Entry 8VKI (electron microscopy, 2.96 A resolution); this record covers chains E and A of the 34 polymer chains in the assembly.

Chain E:
Molecule: 50S Ribosomal Protein L4
From: Mycolicibacterium smegmatis MC2 155
UniProtKB: A0QSD2 (RL4_MYCS2); numbering as in UniProt (aligned over 1-215)
Sequence (215 residues; numbered 1 to 215; the number before each row is that of its first residue):
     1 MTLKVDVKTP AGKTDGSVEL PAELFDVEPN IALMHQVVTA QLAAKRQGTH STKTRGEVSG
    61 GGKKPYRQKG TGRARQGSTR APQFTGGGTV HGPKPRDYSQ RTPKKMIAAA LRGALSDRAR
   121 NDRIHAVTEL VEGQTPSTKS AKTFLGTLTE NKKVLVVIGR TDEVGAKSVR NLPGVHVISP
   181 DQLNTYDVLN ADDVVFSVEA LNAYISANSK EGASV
Disordered / not traced: 1, 211-215

Chain A:
Molecule: 23S ribosomal RNA
From: Mycolicibacterium smegmatis MC2 155
Sequence (3120 nucleotides; numbered 1 to 3120; the number before each row is that of its first residue):
     1 UAAGUGUUUA AGGGCGCAUG GUGGAUGCCU UGGCACUGGG AGCCGAUGAA GGACGUAGGA
    61 GGCUGCGAUA AGCCUCGGGG AGCUGUCAAC CGAGCGUUGA UCCGAGGAUG UCCGAAUGGG
   121 GAAACCCGGC ACGAGUGAUG UCGUGUCACC AGGCGCUGAA UAUAUAGGCG UCUGGGGGGA
   181 ACGCGGGGAA GUGAAACAUC UCAGUACCCG UAGGAAGAGA AAACAAAAUG UGAUUCCGUG
   241 AGUAGUGGCG AGCGAAAGCG GAGGAUGGCU AAACCGUAUG CAUGUGAUAC CGGGUAGGGG
   301 UUGUGUGUGC GGGGUUGUGG GACCUAUCUU UCCGGCUCUA CCUGGCUGGA GGGCAGUGAG
   361 AAAAUGUUGU GGUUAGCGGA AAUGGCUUGG GAUGGCCUGC CGUAGACGGU GAGAGCCCGG
   421 UACGUGAAAA CCCGACGUCU GUCUUGAUGG UGUUCCCGAG UAGCAGCGGG CCCGUGGAAU
   481 CUGCUGUGAA UCUGCCGGGA CCACCCGGUA AGCCUGAAUA CUUCCCAGUG ACCGAUAGCG
   541 GAUUAGUACC GUGAGGGAAU GGUGAAAAGU ACCCCGGGAG GGGAGUGAAA GAGUACCUGA
   601 AACCGUGCGC UUACAAUCCG UCAGAGCCCU CGACGUGUCG UGGGGUGAUG GCGUGCCUUU
   661 UGAAGAAUGA GCCUGCGAGU CAGGGACAUG UCGCGAGGUU AACCCGGGUG GGGUAGCCGC
   721 AGCGAAAGCG AGUCUGAAUA GGGCGUAUCC ACACAAGAGU GUGUGGUGUA GUGGUGUGUU
   781 CUGGACCCGA AGCGGAGUGA UCUACCCAUG GCCAGGGUGA AGCGCGGGUA AGACCGCGUG
   841 GAGGCCCGAA CCCACUUAGG UUGAAGACUG AGGGGAUGAG CUGUGGGUAG GGGUGAAAGG
   901 CCAAUCAAAC UCCGUGAUAG CUGGUUCUCC CCGAAAUGCA UUUAGGUGCA GCGUCGCAUG
   961 UUUCUUGCCG GAGGUAGAGC UACUGGAUGG CCGAUGGGCC CCACAGGGUU ACUGACGUCA
  1021 GCCAAACUCC GAAUGCCGGU AAGUCCAAGA GUGCGGCAGU GAGACGGCGG GGGAUAAGCU
  1081 CCGUGCGUCG AGAGGGAAAC AGCCCAGAUC GCCGGCUAAG GCCCCUAAGC GUGUGCUAAG
  1141 UGGAAAAGGA UGUGCAGUCG CGAAGACAAC CAGGAGGUUG GCUUAGAAGC AGCCACCCUU
  1201 GAAAGAGUGC GUAAUAGCUC ACUGGUCAAG UGAUUGUGCG CCGAUAAUGU AGCGGGGCUC
  1261 AAGCACACCG CCGAAGCCGC GGCAGCCAAC GUGUUGGCUG GGUAGGGGAG CGUCCUGCAU
  1321 CCGGUGAAGC CGCCGAGUGA UCGAGUGGUG GAGGGUGUGG GAGUGAGAAU GCAGGCAUGA
  1381 GUAGCGAUUA GGCAAGUGAG AACCUUGCCC GCCGAAAGAC CAAGGGUUCC UGGGCCAGGC
  1441 CAGUCCGCCC AGGGUGAGUC GGGACCUAAG GCGAGGCCGA CAGGCGUAGU CGAUGGACAA
  1501 CGGGUUGAUA UUCCCGUACC CGUGUAUGUG CGUCCAUGAU GAAUCAGCGG UACUAACCAU
  1561 CCAAAACCAC CGUGACCGCA CCUUUCGGGG UGUGGCGUUG GUGGGGCUGC AUGGGACCUU
  1621 CGUUGGUAGU AGUCAAGCGA UGGGGUGACG CAGGAAGGUA GCCGUACCGG UCAGUGGUAA
  1681 UACCGGGGUA AGCCUGUAGG GAGUCAGAUA GGUAAAUCCG UCUGGCAUAU AUCCUGAGAG
  1741 GUGAUGCAUA GCCGAGUGAG GCGAAUUCGG UGAUCCUAUG CUGCCGAGAA AAGCCUCUAG
  1801 CGAGGACAUA CACGGCCCGU ACCCCAAACC AACACAGGUG GUCAGGUAGA GAAUACUAAG
  1861 GCGUACGAGU GAACUAUGGU UAAGGAACUC GGCAAAAUGC CCCCGUAACU UCGGGAGAAG
  1921 GGGGACCCAC AUGGCGUGUA AGCCUUUACG GCCCAAGCGU GAGUGGGUGG CACAAACCAG
  1981 UGAGAAGCGA CUGUUUACUA AAAACACAGG UCCGUGCGAA GUCGCAAGAC GAUGUAUACG
  2041 GACUGACGCC UGCCCGGUGC UGGAAGGUUA AGAGGACCCG UUAACUCCCU UUGGGGGUGA
  2101 AGCGGAGAAU UUAAGCCCCA GUAAACGGCG GUGGUAACUA UAACCAUCCU AAGGUAGCGA
  2161 AAUUCCUUGU CGGGUAAGUU CCGACCUGCA CGAAUGGCGU AACGACUUCU CAACUGUCUC
  2221 AACCAUAGAC UCGGCGAAAU UGCACUACGA GUAAAGAUGC UCGUUACGCG CGGCAGGACG
  2281 AAAAGACCCC GGGACCUUCA CUACAACUUG GUAUUGGUGC UCGAUACGGU UUGUGUAGGA
  2341 UAGGUGGGAG ACUGUGAAGC UCACACGCCA GUGUGGGUGG AGUCGUUGUU GAAAUACCAC
  2401 UCUGAUCGUA UUGGGCCUCU AACCUCGGAC CGUAUAUCCG GUUCAGGGAC AGUGCCUGGU
  2461 GGGUAGUUUA ACUGGGGCGG UUGCCUCCUA AAAUGUAACG GAGGCGCCCA AAGGUUCCCU
  2521 CAACCUGGAC GGCAAUCAGG UGUUGAGUGU AAGUGCACAA GGGAGCUUGA CUGCGAGACG
  2581 GACAUGUCGA GCAGGGACGA AAGUCGGGAC UAGUGAUCCG GCACCUCUGA GUGGAAGGGG
  2641 UGUCGCUCAA CGGAUAAAAG GUACCCCGGG GAUAACAGGC UGAUCUUCCC CAAGAGUCCA
  2701 UAUCGACGGG AUGGUUUGGC ACCUCGAUGU CGGCUCGUCG CAUCCUGGGG CUGGAGCAGG
  2761 UCCCAAGGGU UGGGCUGUUC GCCCAUUAAA GCGGCACGCG AGCUGGGUUU AGAACGUCGU
  2821 GAGACAGUUC GGUCUCUAUC CGCCGCGCGC GUCAGAAGCU UGAGGAAACC UGUCCCUAGU
  2881 ACGAGAGGAC CGGGACGGAC GAACCUCUGG UAUACCAGUU GUCCCACCAG GGGCACGGCU
  2941 GGAUAGCCAC GUUCGGACAG GAUAACCGCU GAAAGCAUCU AAGCGGGAAA CCUCUUCCAA
  3001 GACCAGGCUU CUCACCCUCU AGGAGGGAUA AGGCCCCCCG CAGACCACGG GAUUGAUAGA
  3061 CCAGACCUGG AAGCCUAGUA AUAGGUGCAG GGAACUGGCA CUAACCGGCC GAAAACUUAC
Disordered / not traced: 1, 1546-1619, 2064-2118, 2136-2144, 2152, 2164-2191

How chain E and chain A interact:
Pairs across the interface (149):
  Asn30(E) - C692(A)  hydrogen bond to the phosphate
  Asn30(E) - G693(A)  hydrogen bond to the phosphate
  Leu33(E) - C692(A)  sugar contact
  His35(E) - G1359(A)  hydrogen bond to the sugar
  His35(E) - G1360(A)  phosphate contact
  Gln36(E) - G774(A)  hydrogen bond to the base
  Gln36(E) - U775(A)  sugar contact
  Gln41(E) - U709(A)  hydrogen bond to the sugar
  Leu42(E) - A531(A)  hydrogen bond to the base
  Ala43(E) - A531(A)  base contact
  Ala44(E) - U709(A)  base contact
  Lys45(E) - U709(A)  hydrogen bond to the base
  Arg46(E) - A531(A)  salt bridge to the phosphate
  Arg46(E) - C532(A)  salt bridge to the phosphate
  Arg46(E) - G1361(A)  hydrogen bond to the sugar
  Gln47(E) - U529(A)  hydrogen bond to the sugar
  Gln47(E) - G530(A)  sugar contact
  Gln47(E) - A531(A)  hydrogen bond to the phosphate
  Gln47(E) - C532(A)  phosphate contact
  Thr49(E) - A35(A)  base contact
  Thr49(E) - G530(A)  hydrogen bond to the base
  Thr49(E) - C532(A)  sugar contact
  His50(E) - C532(A)  phosphate contact
  Ser51(E) - C34(A)  sugar contact
  Ser51(E) - A35(A)  sugar contact
  Thr52(E) - G1363(A)  base contact
  Lys53(E) - C539(A)  salt bridge to the phosphate
  Thr54(E) - G916(A)  hydrogen bond to the base
  Arg55(E) - C788(A)  salt bridge to the phosphate
  Arg55(E) - G789(A)  salt bridge to the phosphate
  Arg55(E) - G916(A)  sugar contact
  Gly56(E) - G916(A)  base contact
  Val58(E) - G540(A)  phosphate contact
  Ser59(E) - G540(A)  hydrogen bond to the sugar
  Ser59(E) - G546(A)  base contact
  Gly60(E) - G557(A)  phosphate contact
  Gly61(E) - G557(A)  phosphate contact
  Gly62(E) - C913(A)  phosphate contact
  Lys63(E) - U911(A)  phosphate contact
  Lys63(E) - C912(A)  phosphate contact
  Lys64(E) - G789(A)  hydrogen bond to the phosphate
  Lys64(E) - A790(A)  salt bridge to the phosphate
  Lys64(E) - A791(A)  phosphate contact
  Gln68(E) - G789(A)  hydrogen bond to the sugar
  Gln68(E) - A790(A)  sugar contact
  Gln68(E) - C2667(A)  phosphate contact
  Gln68(E) - G2668(A)  hydrogen bond to the phosphate
  Lys69(E) - A2284(A)  phosphate contact
  Lys69(E) - G2285(A)  salt bridge to the phosphate
  Lys69(E) - C2667(A)  phosphate contact
  Lys69(E) - G2668(A)  salt bridge to the phosphate
  Gly70(E) - A2283(A)  sugar contact
  Gly70(E) - A2284(A)  hydrogen bond to the phosphate
  Thr71(E) - A2284(A)  phosphate contact
  Gly72(E) - U1370(A)  base contact
  Gly72(E) - A2283(A)  phosphate contact
  Gly72(E) - A2284(A)  phosphate contact
  Arg73(E) - U1370(A)  hydrogen bond to the base
  Arg73(E) - C1372(A)  salt bridge to the phosphate
  Ala74(E) - U1370(A)  phosphate contact
  Ala74(E) - G1371(A)  phosphate contact
  Ala74(E) - C1372(A)  phosphate contact
  Arg75(E) - G789(A)  sugar contact
  Arg75(E) - U922(A)  hydrogen bond to the base
  Arg75(E) - A2284(A)  base contact
  Arg75(E) - G2668(A)  salt bridge to the phosphate
  Arg75(E) - G2669(A)  salt bridge to the phosphate
  Gln76(E) - G789(A)  sugar contact
  Gln76(E) - G1371(A)  hydrogen bond to the phosphate
  Gln76(E) - C1372(A)  sugar contact
  Gly77(E) - G789(A)  sugar contact
  Gly77(E) - A790(A)  phosphate contact
  Ser78(E) - G789(A)  phosphate contact
  Arg80(E) - G540(A)  sugar contact
  Arg80(E) - G557(A)  salt bridge to the phosphate
  Arg80(E) - A558(A)  salt bridge to the phosphate
  Pro82(E) - G677(A)  sugar contact
  Gln83(E) - C788(A)  sugar contact
  Gln83(E) - A1369(A)  base contact
  Gln83(E) - G1371(A)  hydrogen bond to the base
  Gln83(E) - C1372(A)  sugar contact
  Phe84(E) - C1372(A)  sugar contact
  Thr85(E) - U536(A)  hydrogen bond to the base
  Thr85(E) - A537(A)  phosphate contact
  Thr85(E) - G675(A)  base contact
  Thr85(E) - C1372(A)  hydrogen bond to the sugar
  Thr85(E) - A1373(A)  hydrogen bond to the sugar
  Gly86(E) - A537(A)  hydrogen bond to the phosphate
  Thr89(E) - G538(A)  hydrogen bond to the phosphate
  Thr89(E) - G1363(A)  hydrogen bond to the base
  Val90(E) - A678(A)  sugar contact
  Val90(E) - C787(A)  sugar contact
  His91(E) - A678(A)  phosphate contact
  His91(E) - G679(A)  phosphate contact
  His91(E) - U680(A)  stacking on the base
  His91(E) - C786(A)  hydrogen bond to the sugar
  His91(E) - C787(A)  phosphate contact
  Pro93(E) - G1363(A)  base contact
  Pro95(E) - A35(A)  sugar contact
  Arg96(E) - C681(A)  hydrogen bond to the phosphate
  Arg96(E) - A682(A)  salt bridge to the phosphate
  Arg96(E) - A1362(A)  salt bridge to the phosphate
  Gln100(E) - G774(A)  phosphate contact
  Gln100(E) - U775(A)  phosphate contact
  Arg101(E) - G684(A)  hydrogen bond to the sugar
  Arg101(E) - A701(A)  phosphate contact
  Arg101(E) - G774(A)  salt bridge to the phosphate
  Arg101(E) - U775(A)  phosphate contact
  Thr102(E) - G774(A)  sugar contact
  Pro103(E) - U700(A)  phosphate contact
  Pro103(E) - G773(A)  sugar contact
  Pro103(E) - G774(A)  sugar contact
  Lys104(E) - U700(A)  hydrogen bond to the phosphate
  Lys104(E) - G713(A)  hydrogen bond to the base
  Lys105(E) - G698(A)  salt bridge to the phosphate
  Lys105(E) - U699(A)  salt bridge to the phosphate
  Met106(E) - G693(A)  sugar contact
  Met106(E) - G773(A)  hydrogen bond to the base
  Ile107(E) - G710(A)  phosphate contact
  Ile107(E) - G711(A)  phosphate contact
  Pro136(E) - U403(A)  sugar contact
  Ser137(E) - U403(A)  phosphate contact
  Thr138(E) - G402(A)  sugar contact
  Thr138(E) - U403(A)  hydrogen bond to the phosphate
  Lys139(E) - C401(A)  salt bridge to the phosphate
  Lys139(E) - G402(A)  salt bridge to the phosphate
  Lys142(E) - G402(A)  hydrogen bond to the base
  Lys153(E) - C1318(A)  hydrogen bond to the phosphate
  Lys153(E) - A1319(A)  salt bridge to the phosphate
  Arg160(E) - G706(A)  hydrogen bond to the sugar
  Arg160(E) - G707(A)  salt bridge to the phosphate
  Lys167(E) - U403(A)  hydrogen bond to the base
  Arg170(E) - U403(A)  phosphate contact
  Arg170(E) - A404(A)  salt bridge to the phosphate
  Arg170(E) - A422(A)  hydrogen bond to the sugar
  Asn171(E) - G402(A)  hydrogen bond to the base
  Asn171(E) - A404(A)  phosphate contact
  Asn171(E) - G405(A)  hydrogen bond to the sugar
  Leu172(E) - G402(A)  base contact
  Pro173(E) - G402(A)  base contact
  His176(E) - G708(A)  base contact
  Ile178(E) - G708(A)  base contact
  Asp181(E) - G710(A)  hydrogen bond to the sugar
  Gln182(E) - G706(A)  base contact
  Gln182(E) - G708(A)  hydrogen bond to the base
  Gln182(E) - G710(A)  hydrogen bond to the base
  Asn184(E) - U709(A)  hydrogen bond to the sugar
  Asn184(E) - G710(A)  sugar contact
  Asn190(E) - C1318(A)  sugar contact
Interface residues without a listed pair, chain E (85 interface residues in all): Ala32, Thr39, Thr79, Ala81, Gly87, Gly92, Ala108, Ser168, Leu183, Tyr186
Interface residues without a listed pair, chain A (79 interface residues in all): C36, A406, C676, C694, G784, G1317

Summary:
Chain E and chain A form an interface of 85 and 79 residues respectively; the contacts include 45 hydrogen
bonds, 23 salt bridges and 1 aromatic stacking contact. Among the polar pairs are Gln36(E)-G774(A),
Leu42(E)-A531(A) and Lys45(E)-U709(A).
Here chain E is 50S Ribosomal Protein L4 and chain A is 23S ribosomal RNA, both from Mycolicibacterium
smegmatis MC2 155. Entry 8VKI (Structure of Mycobacterium smegmatis 50S ribosomal subunit bound to
HflX:50S-HflX-C) was determined by electron microscopy together with 8VIO, 8VK0, 8VK7, 8VKW, 8VPK, 8VR4, 8VR8
and 8VRL from the same study.
